8ITM - chains A and B of the 5 polymer chains in the assembly; structure by electron microscopy, 3.13 A resolution.

Chain A:
Protein: Guanine nucleotide-binding protein G(s) subunit alpha isoforms short
Organism: Bos taurus
Reference sequence: P04896 (GNAS2_BOVIN); residue numbers follow UniProt; this construct covers 1-394
Sequence (394 residues; numbered 1 to 394; the number before each row is that of its first residue):
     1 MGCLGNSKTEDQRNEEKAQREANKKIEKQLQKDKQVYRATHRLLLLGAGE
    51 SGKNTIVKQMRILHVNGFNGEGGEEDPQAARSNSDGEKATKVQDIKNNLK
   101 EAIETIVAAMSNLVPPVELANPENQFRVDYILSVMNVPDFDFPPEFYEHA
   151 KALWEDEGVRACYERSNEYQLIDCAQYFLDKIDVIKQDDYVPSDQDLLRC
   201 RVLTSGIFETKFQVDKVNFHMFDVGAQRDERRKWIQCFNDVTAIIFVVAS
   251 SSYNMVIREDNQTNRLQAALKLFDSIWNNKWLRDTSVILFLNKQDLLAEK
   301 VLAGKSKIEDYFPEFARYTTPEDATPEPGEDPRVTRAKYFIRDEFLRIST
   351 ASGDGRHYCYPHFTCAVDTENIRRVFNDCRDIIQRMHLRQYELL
Unresolved in the structure: 1-8, 61-204, 252-261
Differences from the reference sequence: engineered mutation Asn54 (Ser in P04896), Ala226 (Gly in P04896), Ala268 (Glu in P04896), Lys271 (Asn in P04896), Asp274 (Lys in P04896), Lys280 (Arg in P04896), Asp284 (Thr in P04896), Thr285 (Ile in P04896)
Curated features (UniProtKB/Swiss-Prot):
  - region: Arg42 to Lys53, Thr55 (G1 motif), Asp196 to Thr204 (G2 motif), Phe219 to Gly225, Gln227, Arg228 (G3 motif), Ile288 to Asp295 (G4 motif), Thr364 to Thr369 (G5 motif)
  - binding site (GTP): Gly47 to Lys53, Thr55, Leu197 to Thr204, Asp223 to Gly225, Gln227, Asn292 to Asp295, Ala366
  - binding site (Mg(2+)): Thr204
  - modified residue: Ser352 (Phosphoserine)
  - lipidation: Gly2 (N-palmitoyl glycine), Cys3 (S-palmitoyl cysteine)
  - cross-link: Lys300 (Glycyl lysine isopeptide (Lys-Gly) (interchain with G-Cter in ubiquitin))

Chain B:
Protein: Guanine nucleotide-binding protein G(I)/G(S)/G(T) subunit beta-1
Organism: Rattus norvegicus
Reference sequence: P54311 (GBB1_RAT); residues 2-340 here = UniProt positions 2-340
Sequence (371 residues; each row starts with the number of its first residue; numbers below 1 keep their minus sign (Met-4 is residue -4)):
    -4 MGSLLQSELDQLRQEAEQLKNQIRDARKACADATLSQITNNIDPVGRIQM
    46 RTRRTLRGHLAKIYAMHWGTDSRLLVSASQDGKLIIWDSYTTNKVHAIPL
    96 RSSWVMTCAYAPSGNYVACGGLDNICSIYNLKTREGNVRVSRELAGHTGY
   146 LSCCRFLDDNQIVTSSGDTTCALWDIETGQQTTTFTGHTGDVMSLSLAPD
   196 TRLFVSGACDASAKLWDVREGMCRQTFTGHESDINAICFFPNGNAFATGS
   246 DDATCRLFDLRADQELMTYSHDNIICGITSVSFSKSGRLLLAGYDDFNCN
   296 VWDALKADRAGVLAGHDNRVSCLGVTDDGMAVATGSWDSFLKIWNGSSGG
   346 GGSGGGGSSGVSGWRLFKKIS
Unresolved in the structure: -4 to 2, 344-366
Differences from the reference sequence: initiating methionine (-4); expression tag (-3 to 1, 341-366)
Curated features (UniProtKB/Swiss-Prot):
  - modified residue: Ser2 (N-acetylserine), His266 (Phosphohistidine)

How chain A and chain B interact:
Pairs across the interface (60):
  Glu16(A) with Thr86(B)
  Gln19(A) with Asp83(B); Thr86(B), hydrogen bond; Asn88(B)
  Asn23(A) with Asn88(B), hydrogen bond; Lys89(B)
  Ile26(A) with Lys89(B); Val90(B); His91(B); Ala92(B), hydrophobic
  Glu27(A) with Lys89(B), salt bridge
  Leu30(A) with Gly53(B); Ile80(B), hydrophobic; Lys89(B)
  Asp33(A) with Lys78(B), salt bridge
  Lys34(A) with Leu55(B)
  Tyr37(A) with Leu55(B), hydrophobic; Ala56(B); Asp76(B)
  Arg38(A) with Leu55(B)
  Ser205(A) with Asp118(B)
  Gly206(A) with Leu117(B); Asn119(B)
  Ile207(A) with Trp99(B)
  Phe222(A) with Trp99(B), hydrophobic
  Ala226(A) with Asn119(B); Thr143(B)
  Gln227(A) with Leu117(B), hydrogen bond (side chain-backbone); Asn119(B), hydrogen bond; Gly144(B); Tyr145(B), hydrogen bond (side chain-backbone)
  Arg228(A) with Gly162(B); Gly185(B); Asp186(B)
  Arg232(A) with Cys204(B); Asp228(B), salt bridge
  Lys233(A) with Tyr145(B); Met188(B); Cys204(B); Asp228(B), salt bridge; Asn230(B); Asp246(B), salt bridge
  Trp234(A) with Tyr145(B)
  Gln236(A) with Lys57(B); Tyr59(B), hydrogen bond (backbone-side chain); Trp332(B)
  Cys237(A) with Lys57(B), hydrogen bond (backbone-side chain); Tyr59(B); Gln75(B), hydrogen bond; Trp99(B); Leu117(B), hydrophobic
  Phe238(A) with Trp99(B), hydrophobic; Leu117(B), hydrophobic
  Asn239(A) with Lys57(B), hydrogen bond; Trp332(B)
  Asp240(A) with Lys57(B); Gln75(B); Trp99(B)
  Trp281(A) with Asp290(B); Arg314(B)
Other interface residues (no listed pair), chain A (31 interface residues in all): Arg20, Ala22, Glu209, Val241, Lys280
Other interface residues (no listed pair), chain B (40 interface residues in all): Arg68, Ser97, Met101, Asp163, Thr164, Thr184

Overview:
The interface between chain A and chain B involves 31 residues on one side and 40 on the other, with 9
hydrogen bonds and 5 salt bridges. Polar contacts include Glu27(A)-Lys89(B), Asp33(A)-Lys78(B) and
Arg232(A)-Asp228(B).
Here chain A is Guanine nucleotide-binding protein G(s) subunit alpha isoforms short (Bos taurus) and chain B
is Guanine nucleotide-binding protein G(I)/G(S)/G(T) subunit beta-1 (Rattus norvegicus). Entry 8ITM (Cryo-EM
structure of GIPR splice variant 2 (SV2) in complex with Gs protein) was determined by electron microscopy
together with 8ITL from the same study.
